PDB entry 5B0Y | X-ray diffraction, 2.56 A resolution | chains B and I of the 10 polymer chains in the assembly

# Chain B
Molecule: Histone H4
Source organism: Homo sapiens
UniProt: P62805 (H4_HUMAN); residues 0-102 here correspond to UniProt positions 1-103 (UniProt number = residue number + 1)
Amino-acid sequence (106 residues; each row starts with the number of its first residue; numbers below 1 keep their minus sign (Gly-3 is residue -3)):
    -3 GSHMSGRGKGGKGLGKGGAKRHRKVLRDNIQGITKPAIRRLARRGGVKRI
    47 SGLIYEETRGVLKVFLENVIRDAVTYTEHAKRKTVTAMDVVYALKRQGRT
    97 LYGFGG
Not modelled in the structure: -3 to 24
Differences from the reference sequence: expression tag (-3 to -1)
Curated features (UniProtKB/Swiss-Prot):
  - DNA-binding region: Lys16 to Lys20
  - modified residue: Ser1 (N-acetylserine), Arg3 (Asymmetric dimethylarginine), Lys5 (N6-(2-hydroxyisobutyryl)lysine), Lys8 (N6-(2-hydroxyisobutyryl)lysine), Lys12 (N6-(2-hydroxyisobutyryl)lysine), Lys16 (N6-(2-hydroxyisobutyryl)lysine), Lys20 (N6,N6,N6-trimethyllysine), Lys31 (N6-(2-hydroxyisobutyryl)lysine), Lys44 (N6-(2-hydroxyisobutyryl)lysine), Ser47 (Phosphoserine), Tyr51 (Phosphotyrosine), Lys59 (N6-(2-hydroxyisobutyryl)lysine), Lys77 (N6-(2-hydroxyisobutyryl)lysine), Lys79 (N6-(2-hydroxyisobutyryl)lysine), Thr80 (Phosphothreonine), Tyr88 (Phosphotyrosine), Lys91 (N6-(2-hydroxyisobutyryl)lysine)
  - cross-link (Glycyl lysine isopeptide (Lys-Gly)): Lys12 (interchain with G-Cter in SUMO2), Lys20 (interchain with G-Cter in SUMO2), Lys31 (interchain with G-Cter in SUMO2), Lys59 (interchain with G-Cter in SUMO2), Lys79 (interchain with G-Cter in SUMO2), Lys91 (interchain with G-Cter in SUMO2)

# Chain I
Molecule: 146-nt DNA strand
Source organism: Homo sapiens
Sequence (146 nucleotides; numbered 1 to 146; the number before each row is that of its first residue):
     1 ATCAATATCCACCTGCAGATTCTACCAAAAGTGTATTTGGAAACTGCTCC
    51 ATCAAAAGGCATGTTCAGCTGAATTCAGCTGAACATGCCTTTTGATGGAG
   101 CAGTTTCCAAATACACTTTTGGTAGAATCTGCAGGTGGATATTGAT
Ion coordination: Mn2+ site 1 near DG68 (its only coordinating residue here); Mn2+ site 2 near DG121 (its only coordinating residue here); Mn2+ site 3 near DG134 (its only coordinating residue here)

# Interface between chain B and chain I
Pairs across the interface - 6 pairs, chain B then chain I:
  Thr30(B) with DA61(I), phosphate contact
  Pro32(B) with DC60(I), phosphate contact; DA61(I), phosphate contact
  Arg36(B) with DC60(I), salt bridge to the phosphate
  Arg45(B) with DC69(I), sugar contact
  Lys77(B) with DG40(I), salt bridge to the phosphate
Interface residues without a listed pair, chain I (5 interface residues in all): DT70

# In short
Chain B and chain I each contribute 5 residues to their interface; the contacts include 2 salt bridges. Polar
pairs include Arg36(B)-DC60(I) and Lys77(B)-DG40(I). From UniProt: a DNA-binding region on chain B.
Here chain B is Histone H4 and chain I is a 146-nt DNA strand, both from Homo sapiens. Entry 5B0Y (Crystal
structure of the nucleosome containing histone H3 with the crotonylated lysine 122) was determined by X-ray
diffraction, deposited together with 5B0Z.
